PDB entry 8QQN | electron microscopy, 2.34 A resolution | chains PX and PD of the 24 polymer chains in the assembly

Chain PX:
Name: HK97 gp6-like/SPP1 gp15-like head-tail connector
Organism: Haloferax tailed virus 1
Reference sequence: A0A410N6S3 (A0A410N6S3_9CAUD); residues 1-141 here = UniProt positions 1-141
Chain sequence (141 residues; each row starts with the number of its first residue):
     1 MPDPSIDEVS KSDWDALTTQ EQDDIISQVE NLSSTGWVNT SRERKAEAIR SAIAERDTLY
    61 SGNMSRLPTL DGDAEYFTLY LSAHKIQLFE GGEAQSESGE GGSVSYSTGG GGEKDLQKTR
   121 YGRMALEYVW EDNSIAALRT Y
Unresolved in the structure: 1
Ion coordination: Mg2+ site 1: E127, E131 (shared with 1 residue of chain PM); Mg2+ site 2: D132 (shared with 2 residues of chain PW)

Chain PD:
Name: Portal protein
Organism: Haloferax tailed virus 1
Reference sequence: A0A410N6Q2 (A0A410N6Q2_9CAUD); numbering as in UniProt (aligned over 1-675)
Chain sequence (675 residues; numbered 1 to 675; the number before each row is that of its first residue):
     1 MPKYNLRIGN RRVPIASTDT PLSEAIGKRL ASSTPQTNVD SMGGGHSYQF NGQDLTFEDL
    61 RDIKDVRDSG GQVAQLMDYK ALLNFGEGCE IHVEGDDETK QLVDGEPMTL SEWLEDAFPH
   121 LDLLVLDLGG DALWYPYAVG EIQETITGEF KEALPAEPWT LMPESDAQGK VQAWHQRTKT
   181 HGGYQTQTLP ADDLWHIVIN KASARDEVGI SEVLRNKDEI QAFKQNEAAI NQAIELHGFP
   241 QRHVKVGKED GAPVRDNDLR RVRTIFDPRT TDANTAYFTG QDVDVETLEA HNFDYSAIHE
   301 MDMRNLTTAL GLPLEAGNVG ADGLGSGKPA ELRFALLKLA IKANQRSFSV QFVERVMRPV
   361 VRDYSPFDHE ADIRLEINDP LEDIGEVADL IQQVGDYMTN EQVAEKLDLP APEDDEVADS
   421 YRSPADMEKD EAGVQDEPFG GMFAGRDMGN RCLGEGITDD ELQHAPEWDR PLLEMYQGVT
   481 NPESDTSRTL VSFSSSGTPE FVLERIRESI MDGALFSEFD NIPSSRLMEL RQTFADELGT
   541 DNFTLDSITD ALMDFEADLT RDAAERIART ESSAVLNHAR EISYEERGEG NELFYWTGAD
   601 LGDSRQTEAC AWLIRQTNPF SGGTPVPMNE LRDMVDEAPS HDDSMDNNLA RPDSWVVHPN
   661 ERSSFVKAPP NWEQL
Unresolved in the structure: 1-30, 46-53, 435-675
Modified / non-standard residues: H196 (nd1-phosphonohistidine; HIP); H243 (nd1-phosphonohistidine; HIP); H291 (nd1-phosphonohistidine; HIP)

How chain PX and chain PD interact:
Pairs across the interface - 24 pairs, chain PX then chain PD:
  L59(PX) - R255(PD)  hydrogen bond (backbone-side chain)
  N63(PX) - R255(PD)
  N63(PX) - D256(PD)  hydrogen bond (backbone-backbone)
  M64(PX) - V254(PD)
  M64(PX) - R255(PD)
  M64(PX) - D256(PD)
  S65(PX) - D256(PD)  hydrogen bond (backbone-side chain)
  R66(PX) - D256(PD)  hydrogen bond (backbone-side chain)
  T69(PX) - R255(PD)  hydrogen bond
  K114(PX) - D250(PD)  hydrogen bond (side chain-backbone)
  D132(PX) - P253(PD)
  S134(PX) - A252(PD)
  S134(PX) - P253(PD)
  S134(PX) - V254(PD)  hydrogen bond (side chain-backbone)
  A136(PX) - V254(PD)
  A136(PX) - D256(PD)
  A136(PX) - L259(PD)  hydrophobic
  A137(PX) - D256(PD)
  A137(PX) - L259(PD)
  L138(PX) - D256(PD)
  L138(PX) - L259(PD)  hydrophobic
  L138(PX) - R260(PD)
  R139(PX) - R263(PD)  hydrogen bond (backbone-side chain)
  T140(PX) - P268(PD)
Also at the interface, not in a pair above, chain PX (18 interface residues in all): Y60, S61, N133, Y141
Also at the interface, not in a pair above, chain PD (12 interface residues in all): G251, D267

In short:
18 residues of chain PX and 12 residues of chain PD are in contact; the contacts include 8 hydrogen bonds.
Polar contacts include L59(PX)-R255(PD), S65(PX)-D256(PD) and R66(PX)-D256(PD). E127(PX) and E131(PX)
coordinate Mg2+ site 1.
Here chain PX is HK97 gp6-like/SPP1 gp15-like head-tail connector and chain PD is Portal protein, both from
Haloferax tailed virus 1. Entry 8QQN (Portal protein of full Haloferax tailed virus 1) was determined by
electron microscopy (same publication as 8QPG, 8QPQ, 8QSI, 8QSY, 9FKB, 9H4P, 9H5B and 9H7V).
